6HUB - chains M and b of the 28 polymer chains in the assembly; structure by X-ray diffraction, 2.90 A resolution.

== Chain M ==
Name: Proteasome subunit beta type-7
From: Saccharomyces cerevisiae (strain ATCC 204508 / S288c)
Notes: EC 3.4.25.1
Reference sequence: P30657 (PSB7_YEAST); residues -12 to 233 here correspond to UniProt positions 21-266 (UniProt number = residue number + 33)
Sequence (246 residues; each row starts with the number of its first residue; numbers below 1 keep their minus sign (Thr-12 is residue -12)):
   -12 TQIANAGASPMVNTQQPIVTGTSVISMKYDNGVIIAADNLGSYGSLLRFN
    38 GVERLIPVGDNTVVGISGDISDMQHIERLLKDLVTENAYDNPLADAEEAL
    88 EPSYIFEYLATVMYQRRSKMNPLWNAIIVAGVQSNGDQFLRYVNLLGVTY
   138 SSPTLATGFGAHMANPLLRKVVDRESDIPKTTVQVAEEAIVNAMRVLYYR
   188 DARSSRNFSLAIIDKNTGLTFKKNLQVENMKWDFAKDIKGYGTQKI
Not modelled in the structure: -12 to 0, 225-233

== Chain b ==
Name: Proteasome subunit beta type-1
From: Saccharomyces cerevisiae (strain ATCC 204508 / S288c)
Notes: EC 3.4.25.1
Reference sequence: P38624 (PSB1_YEAST); residues 1-196 here correspond to UniProt positions 20-215 (UniProt number = residue number + 19)
Sequence (196 residues; row label = number of the first residue in the row):
     1 TSIMAVTFKDGVILGADSRTTTGAYIANRVTDKLTRVHDKIWCCRSGSAA
    51 DTQAIADIVQYHLELYTSQYGTPSTETAASVFKELCYENKDNLTAGIIVA
   101 GYDDKNKGEVYTIPLGGSVHKLPYAIAGSGSTFIYGYCDKNFRENMSKEE
   151 TVDFIKHSLSQAIKWDGSSGGVIRMVVLTAAGVERLIFYPDEYEQL
UniProt features mapped onto this chain:
  - active site: Thr1 (Nucleophile)

== Chain M / chain b interface ==
Pairs across the interface (43):
  Ser32(M) - Trp165(b)
  Ser32(M) - Asp166(b)
  Ser32(M) - Gly167(b)  hydrogen bond (backbone-backbone)
  Leu33(M) - Phe133(b)  hydrophobic
  Leu33(M) - Trp165(b)
  Leu34(M) - Lys164(b)
  Leu34(M) - Trp165(b)  hydrogen bond (backbone-backbone)
  Leu34(M) - Gly167(b)
  Arg35(M) - Trp165(b)
  Phe146(M) - Ala24(b)
  Phe146(M) - Tyr25(b)  hydrophobic
  Tyr185(M) - Glu194(b)  hydrogen bond
  Tyr186(M) - Ile26(b)
  Tyr186(M) - Arg29(b)
  Arg187(M) - Ala24(b)
  Arg187(M) - Tyr25(b)
  Arg187(M) - Ile26(b)  hydrogen bond (backbone-backbone)
  Arg187(M) - Ala27(b)  hydrogen bond (side chain-backbone)
  Arg187(M) - Asn28(b)
  Arg187(M) - Arg29(b)
  Asp188(M) - Ala24(b)
  Asp188(M) - Ile26(b)
  Ala189(M) - Arg19(b)
  Ala189(M) - Thr21(b)
  Ala189(M) - Ala24(b)  hydrogen bond (backbone-backbone)
  Ala189(M) - Ile26(b)
  Ala189(M) - Gly167(b)
  Arg193(M) - Asp191(b)  salt bridge
  Arg193(M) - Glu194(b)  salt bridge
  Lys218(M) - Arg29(b)  hydrogen bond (backbone-side chain)
  Trp219(M) - Arg29(b)
  Trp219(M) - Val30(b)  hydrophobic
  Trp219(M) - Gly171(b)
  Trp219(M) - Val172(b)  hydrophobic
  Trp219(M) - Tyr189(b)  hydrophobic
  Trp219(M) - Pro190(b)
  Phe221(M) - Arg29(b)
  Phe221(M) - Val30(b)  hydrophobic
  Ala222(M) - Val30(b)  hydrophobic
  Ala222(M) - Arg174(b)  hydrogen bond (backbone-side chain)
  Ala222(M) - Ile187(b)  hydrophobic
  Lys223(M) - Ile187(b)
  Lys223(M) - Tyr189(b)
Interface residues without a listed pair, chain M (21 interface residues in all): Asn37, Met150, Arg190, Met217, Asp220
Interface residues without a listed pair, chain b (25 interface residues in all): Ser18, Ile163, Ser168

== Overview ==
21 residues of chain M face 25 of chain b across their interface, with 8 hydrogen bonds and 2 salt bridges.
Among the polar pairs are Arg193(M)-Asp191(b), Arg193(M)-Glu194(b) and Tyr185(M)-Glu194(b). UniProt lists
active-site residue Thr1(b) on chain b.
Chain M is Proteasome subunit beta type-7 and chain b is Proteasome subunit beta type-1, both from
Saccharomyces cerevisiae (strain ATCC 204508 / S288c); the structure, Yeast 20S proteasome with human beta2c
(S171G) in complex with 16, was determined by X-ray diffraction together with 6HTB, 6HTC, 6HTD, 6HTP, 6HTR,
6HUC and 30 further entries from the same study.
